Entry 5T5C (X-ray diffraction, 1.85 A resolution); this record covers chains B and F of the 6 polymer chains in the assembly.

# Chain B
Molecule: Nuclease EXOG, mitochondrial
Source organism: Homo sapiens
Notes: EC 3.1.30.-
Reference sequence: Q9Y2C4 (EXOG_HUMAN); residue numbers follow UniProt; this construct covers 59-368
Sequence (317 residues; row label = number of the first residue in the row):
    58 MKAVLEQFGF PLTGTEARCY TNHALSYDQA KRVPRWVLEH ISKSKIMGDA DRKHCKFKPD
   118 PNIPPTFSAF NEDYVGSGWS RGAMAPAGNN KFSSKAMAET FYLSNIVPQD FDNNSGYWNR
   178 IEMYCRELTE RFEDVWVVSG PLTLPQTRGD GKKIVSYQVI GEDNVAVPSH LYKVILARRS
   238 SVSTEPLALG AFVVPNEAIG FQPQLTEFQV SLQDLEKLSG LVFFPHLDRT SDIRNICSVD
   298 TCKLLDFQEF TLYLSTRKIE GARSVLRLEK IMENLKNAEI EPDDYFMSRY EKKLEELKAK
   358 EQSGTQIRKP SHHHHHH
Not modelled in the structure: 58-60, 357-374
Differences from the reference sequence: initiating methionine (58); engineered mutation Ala140 (His in Q9Y2C4); expression tag (369-374)
Disulfide bonds: Cys294-Cys299
Bound ions: Mg2+: Asn171 (shared with 2 residues of chain E)
Curated features (UniProtKB/Swiss-Prot):
  - binding site (a divalent metal cation): Asn171
From the paper describing this entry:
  - mutagenesis - H140A: abolished catalytic activity
  - binding site for the 9-nt DNA strand: Arg320
  - binding site for the 9-nt DNA strand (chain F): Arg324, Lys327
  - binding site for the 9-nt DNA strand: Arg138, Lys148, Tyr310, Arg314
  - mutagenesis - R314A: decreased binding to the 9-nt DNA strand
  - mutagenesis - R314A: increased catalytic activity with the 9-nt DNA strand
  - mutagenesis - R314A: decreased binding to 5'-P-containing DNA
  - mutagenesis - R314A: increased catalytic activity on 5'-P-containing DNA

# Chain F
Molecule: 9-nt DNA strand
Sequence (9 nucleotides; numbered 2 to 10; the number before each row is that of its first residue):
     2 GCACGTCAG
Not modelled in the structure: 2

# Interface between chain B and chain F
Contacting residue pairs (12):
  Lys110(B) - DT7(F)  hydrogen bond to the base
  Lys110(B) - DC8(F)  base contact
  Lys113(B) - DA4(F)  phosphate contact
  Phe168(B) - DG10(F)  sugar contact
  Asp169(B) - DG10(F)  phosphate contact
  Ser172(B) - DG10(F)  hydrogen bond to the base
  Asn176(B) - DG10(F)  base contact
  Leu311(B) - DG10(F)  base contact
  Lys315(B) - DG10(F)  hydrogen bond to the base
  Arg320(B) - DT7(F)  salt bridge to the phosphate
  Arg324(B) - DC8(F)  salt bridge to the phosphate
  Lys327(B) - DA9(F)  salt bridge to the phosphate
Interface residues without a listed pair, chain B (12 interface residues in all): Phe307

# In short
12 residues of chain B face 5 of chain F across their interface; the contacts include 3 hydrogen bonds and 3
salt bridges. Among the polar pairs are Lys110(B)-DT7(F), Ser172(B)-DG10(F) and Lys315(B)-DG10(F). From the
paper: a binding site for the 9-nt DNA strand at Arg320(B), Arg138(B) and Lys148(B) among others; H140A of
chain B abolishes catalytic activity.
Here chain B is Nuclease EXOG, mitochondrial (Homo sapiens) and chain F is a 9-nt DNA strand. Entry 5T5C (A
Novel domain in human EXOG converts apoptotic endonuclease to DNA-repair enzyme) was determined by X-ray
diffraction, deposited together with 5T40 and 5T4I.
